8TW0 - chains A and B of the 3 polymer chains in the assembly; structure by X-ray diffraction, 1.53 A resolution.

Chain A:
Molecule: Collagen Mimetic Peptide A
Chain sequence (32 residues; each row starts with the number of its first residue; numbering starts at 0):
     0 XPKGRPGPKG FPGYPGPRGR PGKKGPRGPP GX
Modified positions: ACE (acetyl group) at position 0, NH2 (amino group) at position 31; Pro-5, Pro-11, Pro-14, Pro-20, Pro-29 (4-hydroxyproline; HYP)

Chain B:
Molecule: Collagen Mimetic Peptide B
Chain sequence (32 residues; numbered 0 to 31; the number before each row is that of its first residue; numbering starts at 0):
     0 XSKGDPGPPG DRGPKGPPGY KGPPGDKGFR GX
Unresolved in the structure: 30-31
Modified positions: ACE (acetyl group) at position 0, NH2 (amino group) at position 31; Pro-5, Pro-8, Pro-17, Pro-23 (4-hydroxyproline; HYP)
What the authors report for this chain:
  - conformationally variable residues (order/disorder transition): Arg-29, Gly-30

How chain A and chain B interact:
Pairs across the interface - 61 pairs, chain A then chain B:
  ACE_0(A) / Ser-1(B)
  Pro-1(A) / ACE_0(B)
  Pro-1(A) / Ser-1(B)  hydrogen bond (backbone-backbone)
  Lys-2(A) / Ser-1(B)
  Lys-2(A) / Asp-4(B)  salt bridge
  Gly-3(A) / Ser-1(B)  hydrogen bond (backbone-backbone)
  Gly-3(A) / Gly-3(B)
  Arg-4(A) / Gly-3(B)
  Pro-5(A) / Asp-4(B)
  Gly-6(A) / Asp-4(B)  hydrogen bond (backbone-backbone)
  Gly-6(A) / Pro-5(B)
  Gly-6(A) / Gly-6(B)
  Gly-6(A) / Pro-7(B)
  Pro-7(A) / Gly-6(B)
  Lys-8(A) / Pro-7(B)
  Lys-8(A) / Pro-8(B)
  Lys-8(A) / Gly-9(B)
  Lys-8(A) / Asp-10(B)  salt bridge
  Gly-9(A) / Pro-7(B)  hydrogen bond (backbone-backbone)
  Gly-9(A) / Pro-8(B)
  Gly-9(A) / Gly-9(B)
  Phe-10(A) / Gly-9(B)
  Pro-11(A) / Asp-10(B)
  Gly-12(A) / Asp-10(B)  hydrogen bond (backbone-backbone)
  Gly-12(A) / Gly-12(B)
  Gly-12(A) / Pro-13(B)
  Tyr-13(A) / Gly-12(B)
  Pro-14(A) / Pro-13(B)
  Gly-15(A) / Pro-13(B)  hydrogen bond (backbone-backbone)
  Gly-15(A) / Gly-15(B)
  Gly-15(A) / Pro-16(B)
  Pro-16(A) / Gly-15(B)
  Arg-17(A) / Pro-16(B)
  Arg-17(A) / Pro-17(B)  hydrogen bond (side chain-backbone)
  Arg-17(A) / Gly-18(B)
  Arg-17(A) / Tyr-19(B)  hydrogen bond
  Gly-18(A) / Pro-16(B)  hydrogen bond (backbone-backbone)
  Gly-18(A) / Gly-18(B)
  Arg-19(A) / Gly-18(B)
  Pro-20(A) / Tyr-19(B)
  Gly-21(A) / Tyr-19(B)  hydrogen bond (backbone-backbone)
  Gly-21(A) / Gly-21(B)
  Gly-21(A) / Pro-22(B)
  Lys-22(A) / Gly-21(B)
  Lys-23(A) / Pro-22(B)
  Lys-23(A) / Pro-23(B)  hydrogen bond (side chain-backbone)
  Lys-23(A) / Gly-24(B)
  Lys-23(A) / Asp-25(B)  salt bridge
  Gly-24(A) / Pro-22(B)  hydrogen bond (backbone-backbone)
  Gly-24(A) / Pro-23(B)
  Gly-24(A) / Gly-24(B)
  Pro-25(A) / Gly-24(B)
  Arg-26(A) / Asp-25(B)  salt bridge
  Arg-26(A) / Lys-26(B)  hydrogen bond (side chain-backbone)
  Arg-26(A) / Gly-27(B)
  Arg-26(A) / Phe-28(B)
  Gly-27(A) / Asp-25(B)  hydrogen bond (backbone-backbone)
  Gly-27(A) / Gly-27(B)
  Pro-28(A) / Gly-27(B)
  Pro-29(A) / Phe-28(B)
  Gly-30(A) / Phe-28(B)  hydrogen bond (backbone-backbone)
Also at the interface, not in a pair above, chain B (30 interface residues in all): Lys-2, Arg-11, Lys-14, Lys-20, Arg-29

In short:
Chain A and chain B form an interface of 31 and 30 residues respectively, with 15 hydrogen bonds and 4 salt
bridges. Polar pairs include Lys-2(A)/Asp-4(B), Lys-8(A)/Asp-10(B) and Lys-23(A)/Asp-25(B). From the paper:
conformational variability at Arg-29(B) and Gly-30(B).
Here chain A is Collagen Mimetic Peptide A and chain B is Collagen Mimetic Peptide B. Entry 8TW0 (Crystal
Structure of a synthetic ABC heterotrimeric Collagen-like Peptide at 1.53 A) was determined by X-ray
diffraction.
